7X47 - chains L and B of the 5 polymer chains in the assembly; structure by electron microscopy, 3.66 A resolution.

== Chain L ==
Protein: 2E6 light chain
Source organism: Mus musculus
Sequence (107 residues; numbered 1 to 107; the number before each row is that of its first residue):
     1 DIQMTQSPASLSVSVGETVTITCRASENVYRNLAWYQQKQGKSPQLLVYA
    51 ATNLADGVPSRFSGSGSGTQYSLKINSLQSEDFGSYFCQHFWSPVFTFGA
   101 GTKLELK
Disulfides: Cys23-Cys88

== Chain B ==
Protein: VP2
Source organism: Coxsackievirus B1
UniProt: A0A2S0RQC2 (A0A2S0RQC2_9ENTO); residues 1-263 here correspond to UniProt positions 70-332 (UniProt number = residue number + 69)
Sequence (263 residues; row label = number of the first residue in the row):
     1 SPSAEECGYSDRVRSITLGNSTITTQECANVVVGYGVWPEYLKDNEATAE
    51 DQPTQPDVATCRFYTLESVQWMKNSAGWWWKLPDALSQMGLFGQNMQYHY
   101 LGRTGYTIHVQCNASKFHQGCLLVVCVPEAEMGCSNLNNTPEFSELSGGD
   151 SARMFTDTQVGESNAKKVQTAVWNAGMGVGVGNLTIFPHQWINLRTNNSA
   201 TLVMPYINSVPMDNMFRHNNLTLMIIPFVPLNYSEGSSPYVPITVTIAPM
   251 CAEYNGLRLASNQ
Not modelled in the structure: 1-13, 27-29, 40-57, 255-263

== How chain L and chain B interact ==
Pairs across the interface (12):
  Tyr30(L) - Thr158(B)
  Asn32(L) - Thr158(B)  hydrogen bond
  Asn32(L) - Gln159(B)
  Tyr49(L) - Asn74(B)  hydrogen bond
  Asn53(L) - Asn74(B)
  Leu54(L) - Asn74(B)  hydrogen bond (backbone-side chain)
  Trp92(L) - Gln159(B)
  Trp92(L) - Val160(B)
  Trp92(L) - Gly161(B)
  Ser93(L) - Ser163(B)  hydrogen bond
  Pro94(L) - Ser163(B)
  Pro94(L) - Asn164(B)
Other interface residues (no listed pair), chain L (11 interface residues in all): Arg31, Ala50, Asp56
Other interface residues (no listed pair), chain B (9 interface residues in all): Met72, Asp157

== In short ==
Chain L and chain B form an interface of 11 and 9 residues respectively, with 4 hydrogen bonds. Polar contacts
include Asn32(L)-Thr158(B), Tyr49(L)-Asn74(B) and Leu54(L)-Asn74(B).
Here chain L is 2E6 light chain (Mus musculus) and chain B is VP2 (Coxsackievirus B1). Entry 7X47 (Cryo-EM
structure of Coxsackievirus B1 empty particle in complex with nAb 2E6 (classified from CVB1 mature ...) was
determined by electron microscopy together with 7X2G, 7X2I, 7X2O, 7X2T, 7X2W, 7X35 and 7 further entries from
the same study.
